1EPT - chains A and B of the 3 polymer chains in the assembly; structure by X-ray diffraction, 1.80 A resolution.

# Chain A
Name: Porcine E-trypsin
Organism: Sus scrofa
Notes: EC 3.4.21.4
Reference sequence: P00761 (TRYP_PIG); the author numbering skips numbers that UniProt does not, so the offset changes along the chain: 16-34 = UniProt 9-27; 37-60 = UniProt 28-51
Sequence (43 residues; each row starts with the number of its first residue; note: 2 numbers in that range are skipped by the numbering (no residue carries them; nothing is unmodelled there)):
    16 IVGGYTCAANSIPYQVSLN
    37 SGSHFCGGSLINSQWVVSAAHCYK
Cystine bridges: C42-C58
Curated features (UniProtKB/Swiss-Prot):
  - active site: H57 (Charge relay system)

# Chain B
Name: Porcine E-trypsin
Organism: Sus scrofa
Notes: EC 3.4.21.4
Reference sequence: P00761 (TRYP_PIG); the author numbering skips numbers that UniProt does not, so the offset changes along the chain: 61-67 = UniProt 52-58; 69-125 = UniProt 59-115; 127-130 = UniProt 116-119; 132-145 = UniProt 120-133
Sequence (82 residues; numbered 61 to 145; 3 numbers in that range are skipped by the numbering (no residue carries them; nothing is unmodelled there); the number before each row is that of its first residue):
    61 SRIQVRL
    69 GEHNIDVLEGNEQFINAAKIITHPNFNGNTLDNDIMLIKLSSPATLNSRV
   119 ATVSLPR
   127 SCAA
   132 AGTECLISGWGNTK
Metal / ion sites: Ca2+: E70, N72, V75, E77, E80
Curated features (UniProtKB/Swiss-Prot):
  - active site: D102 (Charge relay system)
  - binding site (Ca(2+)): E70, N72, V75, E80

# Interface between chain A and chain B
Contacting residue pairs - 84 pairs, chain A then chain B:
  I16(A) with I138(B); G140(B); G142(B); N143(B), hydrogen bond (backbone-backbone); T144(B)
  V17(A) with T144(B); K145(B)
  Y20(A) with L137(B)
  C22(A) with H71(B), hydrogen bond (backbone-side chain)
  A24(A) with H71(B)
  N25(A) with G69(B), hydrogen bond (side chain-backbone); E70(B); N79(B); R117(B), hydrogen bond
  I27(A) with L137(B), hydrophobic; S139(B)
  P28(A) with R117(B); V118(B); A119(B), hydrogen bond (backbone-backbone)
  Y29(A) with A119(B), hydrogen bond (backbone-backbone); V121(B), hydrophobic
  Q30(A) with S139(B), hydrogen bond; W141(B)
  V31(A) with V65(B), hydrophobic; R66(B); L67(B), hydrophobic
  S32(A) with Q64(B); V65(B); R66(B), hydrogen bond (backbone-backbone); W141(B)
  L33(A) with Q64(B); V65(B), hydrophobic; I106(B), hydrophobic
  N34(A) with R62(B), hydrogen bond (backbone-side chain); I63(B); Q64(B), hydrogen bond (backbone-backbone); R66(B)
  S37(A) with R62(B), hydrogen bond
  H40(A) with I73(B); W141(B)
  L46(A) with L67(B), hydrophobic; L114(B), hydrophobic; V118(B), hydrophobic; A119(B); T120(B); V121(B), hydrogen bond (backbone-backbone)
  I47(A) with T120(B); V121(B)
  N48(A) with T120(B)
  S49(A) with L108(B); P111(B); A112(B), hydrogen bond (backbone-backbone)
  Q50(A) with I106(B); K107(B); L108(B), hydrogen bond (backbone-backbone); P111(B)
  W51(A) with I89(B), hydrophobic; L105(B), hydrophobic; I106(B); K107(B)
  V52(A) with M104(B); L105(B); I106(B), hydrogen bond (backbone-backbone)
  V53(A) with I103(B), hydrophobic; M104(B); L105(B), hydrophobic
  S54(A) with I103(B); M104(B), hydrogen bond (backbone-backbone)
  A55(A) with D102(B); M104(B)
  A56(A) with F94(B), hydrophobic; D102(B), hydrogen bond (backbone-side chain); I103(B); M104(B)
  H57(A) with F94(B); D102(B), salt bridge
  Y59(A) with S61(B); I88(B), hydrophobic; T90(B); M104(B), hydrophobic
  K60(A) with S61(B), hydrogen bond (backbone-backbone); R62(B), hydrogen bond (backbone-backbone); I63(B); I88(B)
Interface residues without a listed pair, chain A (35 interface residues in all): T21, A23, F41, S45, C58
Interface residues without a listed pair, chain B (45 interface residues in all): L99, N101, S110, S116, L123

# Summary
35 residues of chain A and 45 residues of chain B are in contact; the contacts include 19 hydrogen bonds and 1
salt bridge. Polar contacts include H57(A)-D102(B), C22(A)-H71(B) and N25(A)-G69(B).
Here chain A is Porcine E-trypsin and chain B is Porcine E-trypsin, both from Sus scrofa. Entry 1EPT (Refined
1.8 angstroms resolution crystal structure of porcine epsilon-trypsin) was determined by X-ray diffraction.
